Entry 1YJC (X-ray diffraction, 1.80 A resolution); this record covers chain A.

[Chain A]
Molecule: Subtilisin 8397+1
Organism: Bacillus amyloliquefaciens
Notes: EC 3.4.21.14
UniProt: P00782 (SUBT_BACAM); residues 1-275 here correspond to UniProt positions 108-382 (UniProt number = residue number + 107)
Amino-acid sequence (275 residues; numbered 1 to 275; the number before each row is that of its first residue):
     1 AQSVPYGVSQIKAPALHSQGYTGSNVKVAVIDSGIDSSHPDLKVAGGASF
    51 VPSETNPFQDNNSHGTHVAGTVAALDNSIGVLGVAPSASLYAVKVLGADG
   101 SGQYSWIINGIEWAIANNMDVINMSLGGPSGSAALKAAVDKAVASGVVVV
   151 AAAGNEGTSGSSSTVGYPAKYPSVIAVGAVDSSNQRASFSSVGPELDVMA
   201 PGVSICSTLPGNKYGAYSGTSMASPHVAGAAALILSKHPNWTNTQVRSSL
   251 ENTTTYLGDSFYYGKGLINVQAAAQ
Differences from the reference sequence: engineered mutation F50 (Met157 in P00782), D76 (Asn183 in P00782), A169 (Gly276 in P00782), C206 (Gln313 in P00782), S218 (Asn325 in P00782), Y256 (Lys363 in P00782)
Modified / non-standard residues: C206 (s-hydroxycysteine; CSO)
Ion coordination: Ca2+ site 1: Q2, D41, L75, N77, I79, V81; Ca2+ site 2: A169, Y171, V174

[In short]
The Ca2+ site 1 is built by Q2, D41, L75, N77, I79 and V81. The Ca2+ site 2 is built by A169, Y171 and V174.
Chain A is Subtilisin 8397+1 (Bacillus amyloliquefaciens); the structure, Subtilisin bpn' 8397+1 (e.c.
3.4.21.14) (mutant with met 50 replaced by phe, asn 76 replaced by ..., was determined by X-ray diffraction
(same publication as 1YJA and 1YJB).
